PDB entry 1PCQ | X-ray diffraction, 2.81 A resolution | chains M and N of the 21 polymer chains in the assembly

[Chain M (and N)]
Molecule: groEL protein
Organism: Escherichia coli
Notes: chain N of this document is another copy of the same molecule, construct and numbering; everything in this record applies to it too
UniProt: P0A6F5 (CH60_ECOLI); residues 2-525 here correspond to UniProt positions 1-524 (UniProt number = residue number - 1)
Chain sequence (524 residues; row label = number of the first residue in the row):
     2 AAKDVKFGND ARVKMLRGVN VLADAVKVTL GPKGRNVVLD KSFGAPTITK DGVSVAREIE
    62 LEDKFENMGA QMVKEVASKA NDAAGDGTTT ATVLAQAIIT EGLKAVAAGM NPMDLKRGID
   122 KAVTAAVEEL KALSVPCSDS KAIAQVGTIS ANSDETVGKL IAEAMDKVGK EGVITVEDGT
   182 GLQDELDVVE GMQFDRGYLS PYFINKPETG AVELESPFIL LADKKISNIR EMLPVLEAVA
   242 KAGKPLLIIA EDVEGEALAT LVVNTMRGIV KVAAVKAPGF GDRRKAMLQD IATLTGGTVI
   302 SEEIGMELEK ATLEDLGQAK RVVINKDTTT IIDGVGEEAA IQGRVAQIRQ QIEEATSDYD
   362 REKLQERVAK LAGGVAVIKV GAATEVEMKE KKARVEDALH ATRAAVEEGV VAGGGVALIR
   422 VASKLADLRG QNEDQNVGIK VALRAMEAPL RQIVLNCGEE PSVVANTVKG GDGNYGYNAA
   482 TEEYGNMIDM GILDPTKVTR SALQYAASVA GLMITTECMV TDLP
What the authors report for this chain:
  - binding site for aluminium fluoride: D52, G53, D87 to T91, D398
  - mutagenesis - D398A: decreased catalytic activity on ATP (citing earlier work)

[How chain M and chain N interact]
Pairs across the interface (63):
  V22(M) with F8(N)
  D25(M) with F8(N)
  A26(M) with F8(N), hydrophobic; C519(N), hydrophobic
  V29(M) with E518(N)
  K34(M) with R118(N)
  R36(M) with P113(N); M114(N); T516(N); E518(N), salt bridge
  N37(M) with L513(N), hydrogen bond (side chain-backbone); T516(N), hydrogen bond; T517(N); E518(N), hydrogen bond (backbone-backbone); C519(N)
  V38(M) with C519(N)
  V39(M) with M73(N), hydrophobic; T517(N); C519(N), hydrogen bond (backbone-backbone); M520(N); V521(N), hydrogen bond (backbone-backbone)
  L40(M) with V521(N), hydrophobic
  D41(M) with M69(N); V521(N), hydrogen bond (backbone-backbone); T522(N), hydrogen bond
  A46(M) with Q72(N); E76(N)
  P47(M) with M69(N); Q72(N); M73(N), hydrophobic
  I49(M) with M73(N), hydrophobic; L513(N), hydrophobic
  E59(M) with K4(N), hydrogen bond (backbone-side chain)
  I60(M) with V6(N), hydrophobic; V521(N), hydrophobic
  E61(M) with A2(N), hydrogen bond (side chain-backbone); A3(N); K4(N), hydrogen bond (backbone-backbone)
  L62(M) with A3(N)
  E63(M) with A3(N); L524(N)
  G180(M) with F281(N)
  T181(M) with F281(N); G282(N); D283(N), hydrogen bond (backbone-backbone); R284(N)
  G182(M) with D283(N)
  L183(M) with Y360(N), hydrophobic
  E216(M) with K226(N), salt bridge
  A241(M) with R231(N)
  G269(M) with E257(N)
  I270(M) with N229(N); E257(N)
  K272(M) with S228(N); E257(N), salt bridge
  A383(M) with F281(N)
  A384(M) with Y360(N); K364(N), hydrogen bond (backbone-side chain)
  E386(M) with R197(N), salt bridge; G280(N); F281(N)
  N457(M) with M114(N)
  G459(M) with N112(N), hydrogen bond (backbone-side chain)
Other interface residues (no listed pair), chain M (38 interface residues in all): G35, R268, T385, M389, C458
Other interface residues (no listed pair), chain N (39 interface residues in all): M16, K65, E255, A260

[Overview]
38 residues of chain M face 39 of chain N across their interface; the contacts include 13 hydrogen bonds and 4
salt bridges. Polar contacts include R36(M)-E518(N), E216(M)-K226(N) and K272(M)-E257(N). The paper reports a
binding site for aluminium fluoride at D52(M), G53(M) and D87(M) among others; D398A of chain M reduces
catalytic activity on ATP.
Both chains are groEL protein (Escherichia coli). Entry 1PCQ (Crystal structure of groEL-groES) was determined
by X-ray diffraction, deposited together with 1PF9.
